8AJB - chains A and H of the 24 polymer chains in the assembly; structure by electron microscopy, 4.30 A resolution (low resolution: residue-level contacts below are approximate; hydrogen-bond / salt-bridge calls are withheld).

Chain A (and H):
Molecule: Crescentin
Organism: Caulobacter vibrioides
Notes: chain H of this document is another copy of the same molecule, construct and numbering; everything in this record applies to it too
Reference sequence: A0A8F8EC09 (A0A8F8EC09_CAUVI); the construct has insertions or renumbered stretches relative to UniProt, so the offset changes along the chain: 1-405 = UniProt 1-405; 409-460 = UniProt 406-457
Sequence (460 residues; each row starts with the number of its first residue):
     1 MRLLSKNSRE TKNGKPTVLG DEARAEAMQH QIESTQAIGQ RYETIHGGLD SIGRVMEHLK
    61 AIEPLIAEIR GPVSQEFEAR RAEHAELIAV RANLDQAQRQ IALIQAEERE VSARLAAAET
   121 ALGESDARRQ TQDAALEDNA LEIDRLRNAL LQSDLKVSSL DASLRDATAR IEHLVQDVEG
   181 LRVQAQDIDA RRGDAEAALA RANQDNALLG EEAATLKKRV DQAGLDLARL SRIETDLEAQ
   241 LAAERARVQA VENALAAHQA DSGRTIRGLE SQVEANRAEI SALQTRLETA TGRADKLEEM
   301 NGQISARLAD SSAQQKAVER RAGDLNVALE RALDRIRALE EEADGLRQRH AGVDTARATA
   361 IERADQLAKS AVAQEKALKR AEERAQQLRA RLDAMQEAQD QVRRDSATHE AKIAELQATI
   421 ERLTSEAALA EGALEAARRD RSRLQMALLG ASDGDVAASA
Unresolved in the structure: 1-32, 278-460 (chain H: 1-30, 194-460)
Sequence notes: insertion (406-408)

Chain A / chain H interface:
Pairs across the interface (30; chain A residue first):
  Ser-34(A) / Arg-80(H)
  Ile-38(A) / Arg-80(H)
  Arg-41(A) / Glu-76(H)
  Arg-41(A) / Arg-80(H)
  Tyr-42(A) / Phe-77(H)
  Ile-45(A) / Val-73(H)
  Ile-45(A) / Phe-77(H)
  Ile-52(A) / Ile-66(H)
  Val-55(A) / Ile-62(H)
  Leu-59(A) / Leu-59(H)
  Ile-62(A) / Val-55(H)
  Ile-62(A) / Met-56(H)
  Ile-66(A) / Ile-52(H)
  Glu-68(A) / Thr-44(H)
  Ile-69(A) / Ile-45(H)
  Pro-72(A) / Arg-41(H)
  Val-73(A) / Arg-41(H)
  Glu-76(A) / Ala-37(H)
  Glu-76(A) / Ile-38(H)
  Glu-76(A) / Arg-41(H)
  Phe-77(A) / Tyr-42(H)
  Arg-80(A) / Ser-34(H)
  Arg-80(A) / Thr-35(H)
  Arg-80(A) / Ile-38(H)
  Glu-83(A) / Gln-31(H)
  Glu-83(A) / Glu-33(H)
  Glu-83(A) / Ser-34(H)
  Glu-86(A) / Gln-31(H)
  Glu-86(A) / Glu-33(H)
  Leu-87(A) / Gln-31(H)
Also at the interface, not in a pair above, chain A (24 interface residues in all): Met-56, His-58, Leu-65, Val-90
Also at the interface, not in a pair above, chain H (23 interface residues in all): Leu-49, Ser-51, Arg-54

In short:
24 residues of chain A face 23 of chain H across their interface.
Chain A and chain H are both Crescentin (Caulobacter vibrioides); the structure, Cryo-EM structure of
crescentin filaments (stutter mutant, C2 symmetry and large box), was determined by electron microscopy (same
publication as 8AFE, 8AFH, 8AFL, 8AFM, 8AHL, 8AIA and 8AIX).
